PDB entry 9KSK | X-ray diffraction, 2.45 A resolution | chain A

# Chain A
Name: 3C-like proteinase
Source organism: Severe acute respiratory syndrome coronavirus 2
Notes: EC 3.4.22.69
UniProtKB: P0DTD1 (R1AB_SARS2); residues 1-301 here correspond to UniProt positions 3264-3564 (UniProt number = residue number + 3263)
Sequence (301 residues; numbered 1 to 301; the number before each row is that of its first residue):
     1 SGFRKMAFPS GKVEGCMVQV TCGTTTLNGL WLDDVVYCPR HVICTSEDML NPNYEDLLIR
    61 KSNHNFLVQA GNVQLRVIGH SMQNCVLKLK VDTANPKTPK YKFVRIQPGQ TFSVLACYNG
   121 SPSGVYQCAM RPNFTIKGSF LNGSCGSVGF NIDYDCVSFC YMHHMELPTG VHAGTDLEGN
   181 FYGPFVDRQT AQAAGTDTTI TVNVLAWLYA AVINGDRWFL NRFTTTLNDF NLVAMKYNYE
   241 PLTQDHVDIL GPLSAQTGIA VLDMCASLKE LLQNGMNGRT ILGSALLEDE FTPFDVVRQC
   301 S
Not modelled in the structure: 301
Curated features (UniProtKB/Swiss-Prot):
  - active site: His41 (For 3CL-PRO activity), Cys145 (Nucleophile)
  - cross-link (Glycyl lysine isopeptide (Lys-Gly)): Lys5 (interchain with G-Cter in ubiquitin), Lys90 (interchain with G-Cter in ubiquitin)
Ligand contacts: A1EGS (4-[4-chloranyl-2-[[(6E)-6-(6-chloranyl-2-methyl-indazol-5-yl)imino-3-(5-methylpyridin-3-yl)-2,4-bis(oxidanylidene)-1,3,5-triazinan-1-yl]methyl]-5-fluoranyl-phenoxy]-2-fluoranyl-benzenecarbonitrile): Thr24, Thr25, Thr26, Leu27, Pro39, His41, Met49, Tyr54, Phe140, Leu141, Asn142, Gly143, Ser144, Cys145, His163, His164, Met165, Glu166, Leu167, Pro168, His172, Asp187, Arg188, Gln189, Thr190, Ala191, Gln192

# Overview
Ligands of chain A: compound A1EGS. From UniProt: active-site residues His41 and Cys145.
Chain A is 3C-like proteinase (Severe acute respiratory syndrome coronavirus 2); the structure, Crystal
structure of SARS-CoV-2 main protease in complex with compound 10, was determined by X-ray diffraction (same
publication as 9KR5, 9KSH, 9KSI and 9KSJ).
